9D2C - chains A and C of the 6 polymer chains in the assembly; structure by X-ray diffraction, 2.38 A resolution.

Chain A (and C):
Protein: Molybdenum-pterin binding domain-containing protein
Source organism: Eubacterium limosum
Notes: chain C of this document is another copy of the same molecule, construct and numbering; everything in this record applies to it too
Reference sequence: A0A0U3FVB3 (A0A0U3FVB3_EUBLI); residues 1-70 here = UniProt positions 1-70
Chain sequence (78 residues; numbered 1 to 78; the number before each row is that of its first residue):
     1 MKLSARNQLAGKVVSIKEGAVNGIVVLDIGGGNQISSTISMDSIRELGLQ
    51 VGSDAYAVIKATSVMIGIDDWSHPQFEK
Unresolved in the structure: 75-78 (chain C: 70-78)
Sequence notes: expression tag (71-78)
Ligand contacts:
  - molybdate ion (MOO), molecule 1: S4, A5, R6, K60, A61, T62
  - molybdate ion (MOO), molecule 2: G19, A20, V21, N22
  - molybdate ion (MOO), molecule 3: T38, I39, S40, S43

Chain A / chain C interface:
Residue-residue contacts (27):
  K17(A) - A20(C)
  K17(A) - V21(C)
  K17(A) - D42(C)  salt bridge
  E18(A) - V21(C)
  G19(A) - A20(C)
  G19(A) - V21(C)
  A20(A) - A20(C)
  N22(A) - V21(C)
  N22(A) - N22(C)
  I24(A) - V21(C)
  I24(A) - S40(C)
  T38(A) - N22(C)
  T62(A) - K60(C)  hydrogen bond (backbone-side chain)
  T62(A) - T62(C)  hydrogen bond (backbone-side chain)
  V64(A) - K60(C)
  M65(A) - L3(C)  hydrophobic
  M65(A) - S4(C)
  M65(A) - A5(C)  hydrophobic
  M65(A) - K60(C)
  I66(A) - L3(C)
  I66(A) - S4(C)  hydrogen bond (backbone-backbone)
  G67(A) - M1(C)
  G67(A) - K2(C)
  I68(A) - M1(C)
  I68(A) - K2(C)  hydrogen bond (backbone-backbone)
  D70(A) - M1(C)  hydrogen bond (side chain-backbone)
  D70(A) - K2(C)
Other interface residues (no listed pair), chain A (16 interface residues in all): G23, S63
Other interface residues (no listed pair), chain C (13 interface residues in all): R45

Overview:
16 residues of chain A and 13 residues of chain C are in contact; the contacts include 5 hydrogen bonds and 1
salt bridge. Polar contacts include K17(A)-D42(C), T62(A)-K60(C) and T62(A)-T62(C). Bound to chain A: 3 copies
of molybdate ion.
Both chains are Molybdenum-pterin binding domain-containing protein (Eubacterium limosum). Entry 9D2C (Crystal
Structure of Tungbindin Treated with Proteinase K) was determined by X-ray diffraction together with 9BEB,
9BED, 9BEL, 9BEM and 9BJF from the same study.
